PDB entry 7OSG | electron microscopy, 3.30 A resolution | chains B and E of the 6 polymer chains in the assembly

Chain B:
Protein: Probable ABC transporter ATP-binding protein NosF
From: Pseudomonas stutzeri ATCC 14405
Reference sequence: P19844 (NOSF_PSEST); residue numbers follow UniProt; this construct covers 1-308
Amino-acid sequence (308 residues; row label = number of the first residue in the row):
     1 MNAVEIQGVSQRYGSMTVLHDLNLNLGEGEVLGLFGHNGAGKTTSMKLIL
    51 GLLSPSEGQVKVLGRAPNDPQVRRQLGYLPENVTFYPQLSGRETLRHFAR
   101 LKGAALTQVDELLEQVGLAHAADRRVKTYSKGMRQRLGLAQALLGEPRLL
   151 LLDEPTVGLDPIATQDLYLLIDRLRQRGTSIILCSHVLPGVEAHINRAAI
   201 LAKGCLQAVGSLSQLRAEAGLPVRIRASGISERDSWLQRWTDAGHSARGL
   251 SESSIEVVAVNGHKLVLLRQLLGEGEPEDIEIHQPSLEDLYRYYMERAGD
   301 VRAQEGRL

Chain E:
Protein: Probable ABC transporter permease protein NosY
From: Pseudomonas stutzeri ATCC 14405
Reference sequence: P19845 (NOSY_PSEST); residues 1-276 here = UniProt positions 1-276
Amino-acid sequence (276 residues; row label = number of the first residue in the row):
     1 MNQVWNIARKELSDGLRNRWLLAISLLFAVLAVGIAWLGAAASGQLGFTS
    51 IPATIASLASLATFLMPLIALLLAYDAIVGEDEGGTLMLLLTYPLGRGQI
   101 LLGKFVGHGLILALAVLIGFGCAALAIALLVEGVELGMLFWAFGRFMISS
   151 TLLGWVFLAFAYVLSGKVNEKSSAAGLALGVWFLFVLVFDLVLLALLVLS
   201 EGKFNPELLPWLLLLNPTDIYRLINLSGFEGSGSAMGVLSLGADLPVPAA
   251 VLWLCLLAWIGVSLLLAYAIFRRRLT
Not modelled in the structure: 1, 43-50, 228-244, 275-276

Chain B / chain E interface:
Residue-residue contacts (42):
  Lys47(B) - Met88(E)
  Leu50(B) - Thr92(E)
  Leu52(B) - Met88(E)  hydrophobic
  Leu52(B) - Leu91(E)  hydrophobic
  Arg73(B) - Leu91(E)  hydrogen bond (side chain-backbone)
  Arg73(B) - Thr92(E)
  Arg73(B) - Tyr93(E)
  Arg73(B) - Pro94(E)
  Arg74(B) - Pro94(E)
  Tyr78(B) - Leu89(E)
  Tyr78(B) - Thr92(E)
  Val83(B) - Gly84(E)
  Thr84(B) - Gly84(E)  hydrogen bond (backbone-backbone)
  Phe85(B) - Thr86(E)
  Phe85(B) - Leu89(E)  hydrophobic
  Tyr86(B) - Lys10(E)
  Tyr86(B) - Asp14(E)
  Tyr86(B) - Glu81(E)  hydrogen bond
  Tyr86(B) - Thr86(E)
  Tyr86(B) - Leu90(E)
  Gln88(B) - Asp14(E)
  Gln88(B) - Arg17(E)  hydrogen bond (backbone-side chain)
  Leu89(B) - Lys10(E)
  Glu93(B) - Arg17(E)  salt bridge
  His97(B) - Asn6(E)
  His97(B) - Ile7(E)
  His97(B) - Lys10(E)
  Phe98(B) - Leu89(E)  hydrophobic
  Phe98(B) - Leu90(E)  hydrophobic
  Phe98(B) - Tyr93(E)  hydrophobic
  Arg100(B) - Asn6(E)
  Arg100(B) - Arg9(E)
  Leu101(B) - Gln3(E)  hydrogen bond (backbone-side chain)
  Leu101(B) - Asn6(E)
  Leu101(B) - Leu90(E)  hydrophobic
  Leu101(B) - Tyr93(E)  hydrophobic
  Leu101(B) - Pro94(E)
  Leu101(B) - Leu95(E)  hydrophobic
  Lys102(B) - Tyr93(E)
  Arg125(B) - Arg17(E)
  Gln141(B) - Leu89(E)
  Gln141(B) - Tyr93(E)  hydrogen bond
Also at the interface, not in a pair above, chain B (23 interface residues in all): Pro80, Asn82, Ser90
Also at the interface, not in a pair above, chain E (21 interface residues in all): Ser13, Glu83, Gly85

In short:
Chain B and chain E form an interface of 23 and 21 residues respectively, with 6 hydrogen bonds and 1 salt
bridge. Among the polar pairs are Glu93(B)-Arg17(E), Arg73(B)-Leu91(E) and Tyr86(B)-Glu81(E).
Chain B is Probable ABC transporter ATP-binding protein NosF and chain E is Probable ABC transporter permease
protein NosY, both from Pseudomonas stutzeri ATCC 14405; the structure, ABC Transporter complex NosDFYL,
consensus refinement, was determined by electron microscopy together with 7O0Y, 7O0Z, 7O10, 7O11, 7O12, 7O13
and 10 further entries from the same study.
